PDB entry 6V1S | electron microscopy, 3.80 A resolution | chains D and Z of the 8 polymer chains in the assembly

Chain D:
Molecule: ADP-ribosyltransferase binding component
Organism: Clostridioides difficile
Reference sequence: A8DS70 (A8DS70_CLODI); numbering as in UniProt (aligned over 1-876)
Chain sequence (876 residues; row label = number of the first residue in the row):
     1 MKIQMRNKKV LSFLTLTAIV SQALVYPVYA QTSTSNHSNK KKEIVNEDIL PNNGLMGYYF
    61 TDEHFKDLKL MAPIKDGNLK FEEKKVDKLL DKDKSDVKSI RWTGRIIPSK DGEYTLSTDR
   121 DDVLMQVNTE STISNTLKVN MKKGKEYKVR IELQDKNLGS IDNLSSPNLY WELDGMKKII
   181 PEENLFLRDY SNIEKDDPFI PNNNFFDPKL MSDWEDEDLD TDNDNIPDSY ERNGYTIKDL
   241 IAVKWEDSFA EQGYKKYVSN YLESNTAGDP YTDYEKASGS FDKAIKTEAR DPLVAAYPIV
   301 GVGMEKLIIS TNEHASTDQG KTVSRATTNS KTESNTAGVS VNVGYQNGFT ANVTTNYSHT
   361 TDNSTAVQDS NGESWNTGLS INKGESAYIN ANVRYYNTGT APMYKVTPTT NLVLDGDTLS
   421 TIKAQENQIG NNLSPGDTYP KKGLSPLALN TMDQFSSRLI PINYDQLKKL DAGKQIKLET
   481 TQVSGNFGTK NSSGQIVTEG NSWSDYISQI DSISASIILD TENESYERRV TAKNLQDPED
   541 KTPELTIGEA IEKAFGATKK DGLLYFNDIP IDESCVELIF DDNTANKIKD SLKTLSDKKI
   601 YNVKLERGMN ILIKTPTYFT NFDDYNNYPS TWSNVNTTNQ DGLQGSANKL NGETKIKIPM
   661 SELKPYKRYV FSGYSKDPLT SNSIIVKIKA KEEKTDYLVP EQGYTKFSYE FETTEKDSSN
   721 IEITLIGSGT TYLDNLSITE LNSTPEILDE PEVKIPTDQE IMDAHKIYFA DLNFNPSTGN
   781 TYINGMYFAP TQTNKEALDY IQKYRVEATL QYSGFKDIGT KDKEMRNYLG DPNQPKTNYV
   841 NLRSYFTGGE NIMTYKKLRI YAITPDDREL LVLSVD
Unresolved in the structure: 1-215, 314-381, 557-876
Ion coordination: Ca2+ site 1: Asp220, Asp222, Asp224, Ile226, Glu231; Ca2+ site 2: Asp222, Asp224, Glu231, Asn260, Glu263, Asp273

Chain Z:
Molecule: ADP-ribosylating binary toxin enzymatic subunit CdtA
Organism: Clostridioides difficile
Notes: EC 2.4.2.-
Reference sequence: Q9KH42 (Q9KH42_CLODI); residues -42 to 420 here correspond to UniProt positions 1-463 (UniProt number = residue number + 43)
Chain sequence (463 residues; numbered -42 to 420; the number before each row is that of its first residue; numbers below 1 keep their minus sign (Met-42 is residue -42)):
   -42 MKKFRKHKRI SNCISILLIL YLTLGGLLPN NIYAQDLQSY SEKVCNTTYK APIERPEDFL
    18 KDKEKAKEWE RKEAERIEQK LERSEKEALE SYKKDSVEIS KYSQTRNYFY DYQIEANSRE
    78 KEYKELRNAI SKNKIDKPMY VYYFESPEKF AFNKVIRTEN QNEISLEKFN EFKETIQNKL
   138 FKQDGFKDIS LYEPGKGDEK PTPLLMHLKL PRNTGMLPYT NTNNVSTLIE QGYSIKIDKI
   198 VRIVIDGKHY IKAEASVVSS LDFKDDVSKG DSWGKANYND WSNKLTPNEL ADVNDYMRGG
   258 YTAINNYLIS NGPVNNPNPE LDSKITNIEN ALKREPIPTN LTVYRRSGPQ EFGLTLTSPE
   318 YDFNKLENID AFKSKWEGQA LSYPNFISTS IGSVNMSAFA KRKIVLRITI PKGSPGAYLS
   378 AIPGYAGEYE VLLNHGSKFK INKIDSYKDG TITKLIVDAT LIP
Unresolved in the structure: -42 to 26

How chain D and chain Z interact:
Contacting residue pairs - 6 pairs, chain D then chain Z:
  Asn223(D) - Tyr97(Z)
  Asn225(D) - Asp93(Z)  hydrogen bond (side chain-backbone)
  Asn225(D) - Arg169(Z)
  Tyr274(D) - Arg169(Z)  hydrogen bond
  Ser492(D) - Arg33(Z)
  Gln495(D) - Arg33(Z)  hydrogen bond
Also at the interface, not in a pair above, chain Z (6 interface residues in all): Lys94, Pro95

Summary:
The interface between chain D and chain Z involves 5 residues on one side and 6 on the other, with 3 hydrogen
bonds. Polar pairs include Asn225(D)-Asp93(Z), Tyr274(D)-Arg169(Z) and Gln495(D)-Arg33(Z). Asp220(D),
Asp222(D), Asp224(D), Ile226(D) and Glu231(D) form the Ca2+ site 1.
Here chain D is ADP-ribosyltransferase binding component and chain Z is ADP-ribosylating binary toxin
enzymatic subunit CdtA, both from Clostridioides difficile. Entry 6V1S (Structure of the Clostridioides
difficile transferase toxin) was determined by electron microscopy.
